Entry 5JAA (X-ray diffraction, 2.99 A resolution); this record covers chains A and B of the 4 polymer chains in the assembly.

# Chain A (and B)
Name: Antitoxin igA-2
From: Vibrio cholerae serotype O1 (strain ATCC 39315 / El Tor Inaba N16961)
Notes: chain B of this document is another copy of the same molecule, construct and numbering; everything in this record applies to it too
UniProt: Q9KMA5 (HIGA2_VIBCH); residue numbers follow UniProt; this construct covers 2-104
Chain sequence (103 residues; row label = number of the first residue in the row):
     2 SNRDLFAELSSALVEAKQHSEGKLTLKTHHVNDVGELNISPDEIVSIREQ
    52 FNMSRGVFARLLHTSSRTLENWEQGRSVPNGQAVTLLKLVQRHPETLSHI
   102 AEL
Disordered / not traced: 2 (chain B: 2-3)
Modified / non-standard residues: Mse54 (selenomethionine; parent Met)
Reported in the primary citation:
  - conformationally variable residues (order/disorder transition): N3 to E22, K28 to E37

# How chain A and chain B interact
Contacting residue pairs - 42 pairs, chain A then chain B:
  D34(A) - R61(B)  salt bridge
  E37(A) - H64(B)
  L38(A) - H64(B)  hydrogen bond (backbone-side chain)
  L38(A) - L104(B)
  R61(A) - D34(B)  salt bridge
  R61(A) - V35(B)
  L63(A) - Q83(B)  hydrogen bond (backbone-side chain)
  H64(A) - V35(B)
  H64(A) - G36(B)
  H64(A) - L38(B)
  H64(A) - Q83(B)
  H64(A) - T86(B)  hydrogen bond
  T65(A) - Q83(B)
  N81(A) - N81(B)
  N81(A) - Q83(B)  hydrogen bond
  G82(A) - H64(B)
  Q83(A) - L63(B)  hydrogen bond (side chain-backbone)
  Q83(A) - H64(B)
  Q83(A) - T65(B)
  Q83(A) - N81(B)  hydrogen bond
  Q83(A) - Q83(B)
  Q83(A) - A84(B)
  A84(A) - Q83(B)
  T86(A) - H64(B)
  T86(A) - L87(B)
  L87(A) - Q83(B)
  L87(A) - T86(B)
  L87(A) - L87(B)  hydrophobic
  K89(A) - L104(B)
  L90(A) - L90(B)  hydrophobic
  L90(A) - T97(B)
  L90(A) - I101(B)  hydrophobic
  R93(A) - L104(B)
  H94(A) - H100(B)
  H100(A) - L90(B)
  H100(A) - H94(B)
  I101(A) - L90(B)  hydrophobic
  A102(A) - V35(B)
  L104(A) - L38(B)  hydrophobic
  L104(A) - T86(B)
  L104(A) - K89(B)
  L104(A) - R93(B)
Interface residues without a listed pair, chain A (24 interface residues in all): L62, W73, T97
Interface residues without a listed pair, chain B (24 interface residues in all): W73, G82, E103

# In short
The chain A/chain B interface involves 24 residues from each chain, with 6 hydrogen bonds and 2 salt bridges.
Among the polar pairs are D34(A)-R61(B), L38(A)-H64(B) and L63(A)-Q83(B). From the paper: conformational
variability at N3(A) and K28(A).
Chain A and chain B are both Antitoxin igA-2 (Vibrio cholerae serotype O1 (strain ATCC 39315 / El Tor Inaba
N16961)); the structure, Crystal structure of the HigBA2 toxin-antitoxin complex, was determined by X-ray
diffraction, deposited together with 5J9I.
